PDB entry 2GYZ | X-ray diffraction, 1.76 A resolution | chain A

# Chain A
Protein: neurotrophic factor artemin isoform 3
Organism: Homo sapiens
Notes: fragment: N-terminal truncated
Reference sequence: Q5T4W7 (ARTN_HUMAN); residues 4-102 here correspond to UniProt positions 122-220 (UniProt number = residue number + 118)
Sequence (105 residues; each row starts with the number of its first residue):
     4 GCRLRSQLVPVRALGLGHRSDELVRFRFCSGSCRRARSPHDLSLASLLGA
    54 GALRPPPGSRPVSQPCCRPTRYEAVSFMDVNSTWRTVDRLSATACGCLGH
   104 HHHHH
Unresolved in the structure: 101-108
Disulfides: Cys-69 forms a disulfide with the same residue of a neighbouring copy of this chain
Disulfides: Cys-5/Cys-70, Cys-32/Cys-98, Cys-36/Cys-100
Sequence notes: expression tag (103-108)
Swiss-Prot annotation at these positions:
  - glycosylation: Asn-84 (N-linked (GlcNAc...) asparagine)
What the authors report for this chain:
  - conformationally variable residues (side-chain flip): Met-81, Trp-87

# In short
The paper reports conformational variability at Met-81 and Trp-87.
Chain A is neurotrophic factor artemin isoform 3 (Homo sapiens); the structure, Crystal structure of human
artemin, was determined by X-ray diffraction (same publication as 2GH0 and 2GYR).
